Entry 4Y81 (X-ray diffraction, 2.80 A resolution); this record covers chains B and C of the 32 polymer chains in the assembly.

# Chain B
Protein: Proteasome subunit alpha type-3
From: Saccharomyces cerevisiae (strain ATCC 204508 / S288c)
Notes: EC 3.4.25.1
UniProt: P23638 (PSA3_YEAST); residues 0-257 here correspond to UniProt positions 1-258 (UniProt number = residue number + 1)
Amino-acid sequence (258 residues; each row starts with the number of its first residue; numbering starts at 0):
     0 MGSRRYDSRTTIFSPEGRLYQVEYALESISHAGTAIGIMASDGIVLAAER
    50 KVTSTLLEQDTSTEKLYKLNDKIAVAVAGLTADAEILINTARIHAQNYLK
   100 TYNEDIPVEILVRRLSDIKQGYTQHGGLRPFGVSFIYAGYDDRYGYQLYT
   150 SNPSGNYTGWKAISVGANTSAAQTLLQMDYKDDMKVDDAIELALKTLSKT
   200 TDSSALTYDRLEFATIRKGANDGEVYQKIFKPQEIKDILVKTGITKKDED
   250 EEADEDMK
Unresolved in the structure: 0, 245-257
Curated features (UniProtKB/Swiss-Prot):
  - cross-link (Glycyl lysine isopeptide (Lys-Gly)): Lys99 (interchain with G-Cter in ubiquitin), Lys198 (interchain with G-Cter in ubiquitin), Lys230 (interchain with G-Cter in ubiquitin)

# Chain C
Protein: Proteasome subunit alpha type-4
From: Saccharomyces cerevisiae (strain ATCC 204508 / S288c)
Notes: EC 3.4.25.1
UniProt: P40303 (PSA4_YEAST); residues -1 to 252 here correspond to UniProt positions 1-254 (UniProt number = residue number + 2)
Amino-acid sequence (254 residues; numbered -1 to 252; the number before each row is that of its first residue; numbers below 1 keep their minus sign (Met-1 is residue -1)):
    -1 MSGYDRALSIFSPDGHIFQVEYALEAVKRGTCAVGVKGKNCVVLGCERRS
    49 TLKLQDTRITPSKVSKIDSHVVLSFSGLNADSRILIEKARVEAQSHRLTL
    99 EDPVTVEYLTRYVAGVQQRYTQSGGVRPFGVSTLIAGFDPRDDEPKLYQT
   149 EPSGIYSSWSAQTIGRNSKTVREFLEKNYDRKEPPATVEECVKLTVRSLL
   199 EVVQTGAKNIEITVVKPDSDIVALSSEEINQYVTQIEQEKQEQQEQDKKK
   249 KSNH
Unresolved in the structure: -1 to 0, 241-252
Ion coordination: Mg2+ near Gln115 (its only coordinating residue here)
Curated features (UniProtKB/Swiss-Prot):
  - modified residue: Thr58 (Phosphothreonine)

# Chain B / chain C interface
Pairs across the interface - 75 pairs, chain B then chain C:
  Arg3(B) with Arg4(C)
  Asp6(B) with Tyr2(C), hydrogen bond; Arg4(C), salt bridge
  Arg8(B) with Arg4(C)
  Thr10(B) with Leu6(C); Arg125(C)
  Ile11(B) with Leu6(C), hydrophobic; Gln17(C)
  Phe12(B) with Gln17(C), hydrogen bond (backbone-side chain); Tyr20(C), hydrophobic; Ala21(C), hydrophobic; Leu76(C), hydrophobic; Arg125(C); Pro126(C); Gly128(C)
  Ser13(B) with Tyr20(C)
  Pro14(B) with Tyr20(C), hydrophobic; Glu23(C)
  Glu15(B) with Glu23(C); Arg27(C), hydrogen bond (backbone-side chain)
  Gly16(B) with Tyr20(C); Glu23(C); Ala24(C); Arg27(C)
  Arg17(B) with Arg27(C)
  Leu18(B) with Arg125(C)
  Met38(B) with Asp54(C)
  Arg112(B) with Arg81(C)
  Ser115(B) with Arg81(C), hydrogen bond (backbone-side chain)
  Asp116(B) with Arg81(C), salt bridge; Ile82(C)
  Gln119(B) with Ala78(C); Asp79(C); Ile82(C)
  Thr122(B) with Arg125(C), hydrogen bond (backbone-side chain)
  Gln123(B) with Tyr118(C); Gly123(C); Val124(C); Arg125(C), hydrogen bond (backbone-backbone); Pro126(C); Phe127(C)
  His124(B) with Gly123(C); Val124(C)
  Gly125(B) with Tyr2(C); Gly123(C)
  Gly126(B) with Tyr2(C)
  Tyr143(B) with Arg56(C), hydrogen bond (backbone-side chain); Ile57(C), hydrophobic
  Tyr145(B) with Arg56(C), hydrogen bond (backbone-side chain)
  Gln146(B) with Ile57(C)
  Leu147(B) with Ile57(C)
  Tyr148(B) with Ile57(C)
  Ser153(B) with Ala78(C)
  Gly154(B) with Ala78(C); Arg81(C), hydrogen bond (backbone-side chain)
  Asn155(B) with Asn77(C); Ala78(C)
  Tyr156(B) with Pro59(C), hydrophobic; Arg81(C)
  Gly158(B) with Gln53(C); Asp54(C), hydrogen bond (backbone-backbone); Ile57(C); Thr58(C), hydrogen bond (backbone-side chain)
  Trp159(B) with Leu50(C), hydrophobic; Lys51(C); Leu52(C); Gln53(C); Asp54(C)
  Lys160(B) with Leu52(C), hydrogen bond (backbone-backbone); Gln53(C); Asp54(C)
  Ala161(B) with Leu52(C)
  Leu175(B) with Leu52(C)
  Gln176(B) with Lys51(C); Leu52(C)
Also at the interface, not in a pair above, chain B (41 interface residues in all): Glu108, Thr157, Gln172, Tyr179

# In short
41 residues of chain B face 31 of chain C across their interface, with 12 hydrogen bonds and 2 salt bridges.
Among the polar pairs are Asp6(B)-Arg4(C), Asp116(B)-Arg81(C) and Asp6(B)-Tyr2(C).
Here chain B is Proteasome subunit alpha type-3 and chain C is Proteasome subunit alpha type-4, both from
Saccharomyces cerevisiae (strain ATCC 204508 / S288c). Entry 4Y81 (Yeast 20S proteasome in complex with
Ac-PAY-ep) was determined by X-ray diffraction (same publication as 4Y69, 4Y6A, 4Y6V, 4Y6Z, 4Y70, 4Y74 and 34
further entries).
